Entry 7FM6 (X-ray diffraction, 1.55 A resolution); this record covers chains A and B.

# Chain A
Molecule: Pre-mRNA-splicing factor 8
Source organism: Saccharomyces cerevisiae S288C
UniProtKB: P33334 (PRP8_YEAST); residues 1836-2090 here = UniProt positions 1836-2090
Chain sequence (258 residues; numbered 1833 to 2090; the number before each row is that of its first residue):
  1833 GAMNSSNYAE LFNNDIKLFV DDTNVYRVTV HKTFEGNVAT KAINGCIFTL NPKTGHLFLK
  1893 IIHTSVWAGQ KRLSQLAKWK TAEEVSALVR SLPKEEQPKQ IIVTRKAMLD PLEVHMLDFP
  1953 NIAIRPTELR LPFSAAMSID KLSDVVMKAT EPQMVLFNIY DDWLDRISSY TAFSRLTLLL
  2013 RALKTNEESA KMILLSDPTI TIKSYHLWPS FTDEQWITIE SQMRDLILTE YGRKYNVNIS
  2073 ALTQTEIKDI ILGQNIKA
Unresolved in the structure: 2070-2090
Construct notes: expression tag (1833-1835)
Swiss-Prot annotation at these positions:
  - mutagenesis: Asp1853 (D1853A: Alters protein folding. Severely impaired growth. Strongly reduced growth at 35 degrees Celsius; when associated with A-1854; D1853N: Reduced growth at 30 degrees Celsius ...), Asp1854 (D1854A: Reduced growth at 30 degrees Celsius. Strongly reduced growth at 16 degrees Celsius. Strongly reduced growth at 35 degrees Celsius; when associated with A-1853 ...), Thr1855 (T1855A: Reduced growth at 30 degrees Celsius. Strongly reduced growth at 16 degrees Celsius), Thr1936 (T1936A: Reduced growth at 30 degrees Celsius. Strongly reduced growth at 16 degrees Celsius), Arg1937 (R1937K: Severely impaired growth. Reduced growth at 30 degrees Celsius. Strongly reduced growth at 16 degrees Celsius)

# Chain B
Molecule: A1 cistron-splicing factor AAR2
Source organism: Saccharomyces cerevisiae S288C
UniProtKB: P32357 (AAR2_YEAST); aligned to UniProt positions 1-317 over residues 1-317
Chain sequence (308 residues; each row starts with the number of its first residue; note: 13 numbers in that range are skipped by the numbering (no residue carries them; nothing is unmodelled there); numbers below 1 keep their minus sign (Gly-3 is residue -3)):
    -3 GAMAMNTVPF TSAPIEVTIG IDQYSFNVKE NQPFHGIKDI PIGHVHVIHF QHADNSSMRY
    57 GYWFDCRMGN FYIQYDPKDG LYKMMEERDG AKFENIVHNF KERQMMVSYP KIDEDDTWYN
   117 LTEFVQMDKI RKIVRKDENQ FSYVDSSMTT VQENEL
   166 SSSSSDPAHS LNYTVINFKS REAIRPGHEM EDFLDKSYYL NTVMLQGIFK NSSNYFGELQ
   226 FAFLNAMFFG NYGSSLQWHA MIELICSSAT VPKHMLDKLD EILYYQIKTL PEQYSDILLN
   286 ERVWNICLYS SFQKNSLHNT EKIMENKYPE LL
Unresolved in the structure: -3 to 0, 166-169
Construct notes: expression tag (-3 to 0); conflict Ser166 (Leu153 in P32357), Ser167 (Lys154 in P32357), Ser170 (Asp in P32357)
Ligand contacts: 4-methoxy-2-nitrobenzonitrile (VTH): Pro5, Phe6, Thr7, Tyr68, Glu83, Lys88, Phe89, Ile92, Phe96
Swiss-Prot annotation at these positions:
  - region: Leu261 to Ile282 (Leucine-zipper)
  - modified residue: Ser253 (Phosphoserine), Thr274 (Phosphothreonine)

# How chain A and chain B interact
Residue-residue contacts (17):
  Gln1907(A) with Met195(B); Leu199(B)
  Leu1908(A) with Met195(B), hydrophobic
  Trp1911(A) with Glu194(B); Met195(B); Phe198(B), hydrophobic
  Asp1942(A) with Lys184(B), salt bridge; Phe198(B)
  Glu1945(A) with Lys184(B), salt bridge
  Val1946(A) with Ile189(B), hydrophobic; Glu194(B); Phe198(B), hydrophobic
  His1947(A) with Glu194(B), salt bridge
  Leu1949(A) with Lys184(B); Ser185(B); Arg186(B)
  Asp1950(A) with Arg186(B), salt bridge

# Overview
Chain A and chain B form an interface of 9 and 8 residues respectively; the contacts include 4 salt bridges.
Among the polar pairs are Asp1942(A)-Lys184(B), Glu1945(A)-Lys184(B) and His1947(A)-Glu194(B). Chain B binds
4-methoxy-2-nitrobenzonitrile. Curated annotation (UniProt) lists 5 mutagenesis sites on chain A.
Here chain A is Pre-mRNA-splicing factor 8 and chain B is A1 cistron-splicing factor AAR2, both from
Saccharomyces cerevisiae S288C. Entry 7FM6 (PanDDA analysis group deposition -- Aar2/RNaseH in complex with
fragment P06A03 from the F2X-Universal Library) was determined by X-ray diffraction together with 5ST0, 5ST1,
5ST2, 5ST3, 5ST4, 5ST5 and 248 further entries from the same study.
